9EJI - chains D and E of the 5 polymer chains in the assembly; structure by X-ray diffraction, 2.20 A resolution.

# Chain D
Molecule: G9 T cell receptor alpha chain
Organism: Homo sapiens
Amino-acid sequence (204 residues; row label = number of the first residue in the row; note: 16 numbers in that range are skipped by the numbering (no residue carries them; nothing is unmodelled there); numbers below 1 keep their minus sign (Met-1 is residue -1)):
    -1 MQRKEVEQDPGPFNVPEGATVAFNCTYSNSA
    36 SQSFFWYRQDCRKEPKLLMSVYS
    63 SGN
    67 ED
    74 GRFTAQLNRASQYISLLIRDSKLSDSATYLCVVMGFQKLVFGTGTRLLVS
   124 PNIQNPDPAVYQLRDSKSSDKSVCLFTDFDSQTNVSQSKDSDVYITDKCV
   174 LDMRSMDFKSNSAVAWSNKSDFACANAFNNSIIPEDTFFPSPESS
Not modelled in the structure: -1 to 0, 216-218
Disulfide bonds: Cys23-Cys104, Cys147-Cys197

# Chain E
Molecule: G9 T cell receptor beta chain
Organism: Homo sapiens
Amino-acid sequence (242 residues; each row starts with the number of its first residue; note: 13 numbers in that range are skipped by the numbering (no residue carries them; nothing is unmodelled there)):
     2 MGVTQTPRYLIKTRGQQVTLSCSPISGH
    37 RSVSWYQQTPGQGLQFLFEYFS
    63 ETQRNKGNFP
    74 GRFSGRQF
    83 SNSRSEMNVSTLELGDSALYLCASSLRAESGELFFGEGSRLTVLEDLNKV
   133 FPPEVAVFEPSEAEISHTQKATLVCLATGFFPDHVELSWWVNGKEVHSGV
   183 CTDPQPLKEQPALNDSRYALSSRLRVSATFWQNPRNHFRCQVQFYGLSEN
   233 DEWTQDRAKPVTQIVSAEAWGRAD
Not modelled in the structure: 2
Disulfide bonds: Cys23-Cys104, Cys157-Cys222

# Interface between chain D and chain E
Disulfides between the chains: Cys172(D)-Cys183(E)
Pairs across the interface (87):
  Phe40(D) - Gly113(E)
  Phe40(D) - Glu114(E)
  Tyr42(D) - Gly113(E)  hydrogen bond (side chain-backbone)
  Tyr42(D) - Glu114(E)
  Tyr42(D) - Leu115(E)  hydrogen bond (side chain-backbone)
  Gln44(D) - Gln44(E)  hydrogen bond
  Cys46(D) - Pro186(E)
  Arg47(D) - Leu101(E)
  Arg47(D) - Arg122(E)  hydrogen bond (backbone-side chain)
  Arg47(D) - Asp165(E)  salt bridge
  Arg47(D) - Pro186(E)
  Arg47(D) - Gln187(E)
  Arg47(D) - Pro188(E)
  Glu49(D) - Leu103(E)
  Glu49(D) - Phe117(E)
  Glu49(D) - Gly118(E)
  Pro50(D) - Phe117(E)
  Leu52(D) - Glu114(E)
  Ser55(D) - Glu114(E)
  Gln110(D) - Asn67(E)
  Gln110(D) - Glu111(E)
  Leu112(D) - Tyr42(E)
  Leu112(D) - Ser112(E)
  Leu112(D) - Leu115(E)  hydrophobic
  Phe114(D) - Tyr42(E)
  Phe114(D) - Phe117(E)  hydrophobic
  Thr116(D) - Gln48(E)
  Asp130(D) - His149(E)  salt bridge
  Tyr134(D) - Ser143(E)
  Tyr134(D) - Ala145(E)
  Tyr134(D) - Glu146(E)
  Tyr134(D) - His149(E)
  Tyr134(D) - Thr150(E)
  Gln135(D) - Ser143(E)
  Leu136(D) - Phe140(E)
  Leu136(D) - Glu141(E)
  Leu136(D) - Thr154(E)
  Leu136(D) - Val156(E)  hydrophobic
  Arg137(D) - Phe140(E)
  Arg137(D) - Glu141(E)  hydrogen bond (backbone-backbone)
  Arg137(D) - Pro142(E)
  Arg137(D) - Glu144(E)
  Arg137(D) - Arg254(E)
  Ser139(D) - Ala138(E)
  Ser139(D) - Val139(E)
  Ser139(D) - Phe140(E)
  Ser141(D) - Val137(E)
  Ser141(D) - Ala138(E)
  Ser142(D) - Ala138(E)
  Ser142(D) - Phe140(E)
  Lys144(D) - Phe140(E)
  Lys144(D) - Thr160(E)
  Val146(D) - Phe140(E)  hydrophobic
  Val146(D) - Val156(E)  hydrophobic
  Val146(D) - Leu158(E)  hydrophobic
  Leu148(D) - Thr154(E)
  Thr150(D) - Arg207(E)
  Asp151(D) - Thr150(E)
  Asp151(D) - Arg207(E)  salt bridge
  Tyr167(D) - Glu191(E)  hydrogen bond (side chain-backbone)
  Ile168(D) - Leu189(E)
  Thr169(D) - Asp185(E)
  Thr169(D) - Ser203(E)
  Thr169(D) - Arg205(E)  hydrogen bond
  Cys172(D) - Cys183(E)  disulfide
  Cys172(D) - Thr184(E)  hydrogen bond (side chain-backbone)
  Cys172(D) - Arg205(E)
  Val173(D) - Cys183(E)  hydrogen bond (backbone-side chain)
  Leu174(D) - Cys183(E)  hydrophobic
  Leu174(D) - Arg205(E)
  Leu174(D) - Arg207(E)
  Asp175(D) - Ser180(E)
  Asp175(D) - Gly181(E)  hydrogen bond (backbone-backbone)
  Met176(D) - Ser180(E)
  Met176(D) - Arg207(E)
  Met176(D) - Val208(E)
  Met176(D) - Ser209(E)
  Arg177(D) - Ser180(E)  hydrogen bond (backbone-side chain)
  Phe181(D) - Lys152(E)
  Phe181(D) - Arg207(E)
  Ser183(D) - Arg207(E)  hydrogen bond
  Ser185(D) - Arg205(E)  hydrogen bond
  Val187(D) - Arg205(E)
  Trp189(D) - Leu158(E)  hydrophobic
  Trp189(D) - Ala201(E)  hydrophobic
  Phe211(D) - His149(E)
  Pro213(D) - Ala145(E)  hydrophobic
Other interface residues (no listed pair), chain D (51 interface residues in all): Lys48, Met107, Arg119, Asp138, Ser145, Ser164, Ser178, Met179, Ala186
Other interface residues (no listed pair), chain E (55 interface residues in all): Leu50, Glu119, His179, Val182, Lys190, Gln192

# Overview
51 residues of chain D and 55 residues of chain E are in contact, with 1 disulfide bond, 13 hydrogen bonds and
3 salt bridges. Polar pairs include Arg47(D)-Asp165(E), Asp130(D)-His149(E) and Asp151(D)-Arg207(E).
Here chain D is G9 T cell receptor alpha chain and chain E is G9 T cell receptor beta chain, both from Homo
sapiens. Entry 9EJI (Peptide-independent T cell receptor recognition of HLA-DQ2) was determined by X-ray
diffraction, deposited together with 9EJG and 9EJH.
